Entry 3AXM (X-ray diffraction, 1.65 A resolution); this record covers chains T and H of the 16 polymer chains in the assembly.

# Chain T
Protein: Ribulose bisphosphate carboxylase small chain, chloroplastic
From: Oryza sativa Japonica Group
Notes: EC 4.1.1.39
UniProtKB: Q0INY7 (RBS1_ORYSJ); the author numbering skips numbers that UniProt does not, so the offset changes along the chain: 1-46 = UniProt 48-93; 48-129 = UniProt 94-175
Amino-acid sequence (129 residues; row label = number of the first residue in the row; note: 1 number in that range is skipped by the numbering (no residue carries it; nothing is unmodelled there); numbering starts at 0):
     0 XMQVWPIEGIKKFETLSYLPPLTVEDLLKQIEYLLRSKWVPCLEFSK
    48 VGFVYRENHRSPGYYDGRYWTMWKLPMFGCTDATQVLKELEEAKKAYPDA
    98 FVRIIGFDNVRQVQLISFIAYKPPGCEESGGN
Unresolved in the structure: 124-129
Modified residues: NME (methylamine) at position 0
Differences from the reference sequence: amidation (0)

# Chain H
Protein: Ribulose bisphosphate carboxylase large chain
From: Oryza sativa Japonica Group
Notes: EC 4.1.1.39
UniProtKB: P0C512 (RBL_ORYSJ); residue numbers follow UniProt; this construct covers 1-477
Amino-acid sequence (477 residues; each row starts with the number of its first residue):
     1 MSPQTETKASVGFKAGVKDYKLTYYTPEYETKDTDILAAFRVTPQPGVPP
    51 EEAGAAVAAESSTGTWTTVWTDGLTSLDRYKGRCYHIEPVVGEDNQYIAY
   101 VAYPLDLFEEGSVTNMFTSIVGNVFGFKALRALRLEDLRIPPTYSKTFQG
   151 PPHGIQVERDKLNKYGRPLLGCTIKPKLGLSAKNYGRACYECLRGGLDFT
   201 KDDENVNSQPFMRWRDRFVFCAEAIYKSQAETGEIKGHYLNATAGTCEEM
   251 IKRAVFARELGVPIVMHDYLTGGFTANTSLAHYCRDNGLLLHIHRAMHAV
   301 IDRQKNHGMHFRVLAKALRMSGGDHIHAGTVVGKLEGEREMTLGFVDLLR
   351 DDFIEKDRARGIFFTQDWVSMPGVIPVASGGIHVWHMPALTEIFGDDSVL
   401 QFGGGTLGHPWGNAPGAAANRVALEACVQARNEGRDLAREGNEIIRSACK
   451 WSPELAAACEIWKAIKFEFEPVDKLDS
Unresolved in the structure: 1-11, 18-20, 333-337, 464-477
Modified residues: K201 (lysine nz-carboxylic acid; KCX)
Ion coordination: Mg2+: K201, D203, E204 (together with 6-phosphogluconic acid)
Small-molecule neighbours: 6-phosphogluconic acid (6PG): T173, K175, K201, D203, E204, H294, R295, H298, H327, G329, S379, G380

# How chain T and chain H interact
Residue-residue contacts - 43 pairs, chain T then chain H:
  E43(T) - R187(H)  salt bridge
  N55(T) - Y226(H)
  H56(T) - E259(H)  hydrogen bond (side chain-backbone)
  H56(T) - L260(H)
  S58(T) - E259(H)
  G60(T) - V219(H)
  Y61(T) - V219(H)
  Y61(T) - A222(H)  hydrophobic
  Y61(T) - E223(H)
  Y61(T) - Y226(H)
  Y62(T) - E223(H)
  D63(T) - E223(H)
  G64(T) - E223(H)
  R65(T) - V219(H)
  R65(T) - F220(H)
  R65(T) - E223(H)  salt bridge
  Y66(T) - K183(H)  hydrogen bond (side chain-backbone)
  Y66(T) - G186(H)
  Y66(T) - R187(H)  hydrogen bond (side chain-backbone)
  Y66(T) - F220(H)
  Y66(T) - E223(H)  hydrogen bond (backbone-side chain)
  Y66(T) - K227(H)  hydrogen bond (backbone-side chain)
  W67(T) - R187(H)
  W67(T) - Y190(H)
  W67(T) - K227(H)
  T68(T) - Y190(H)  hydrogen bond
  T68(T) - E191(H)
  T68(T) - R194(H)
  M69(T) - R187(H)
  M69(T) - E191(H)  hydrogen bond (backbone-side chain)
  L72(T) - P410(H)
  L72(T) - G412(H)
  F104(T) - N184(H)
  F104(T) - R187(H)
  R108(T) - F211(H)
  Q109(T) - G179(H)  hydrogen bond (side chain-backbone)
  Q109(T) - S181(H)
  Q109(T) - F211(H)
  V110(T) - N184(H)
  V110(T) - F211(H)  hydrophobic
  Q111(T) - K183(H)
  Q111(T) - N184(H)
  Q111(T) - R187(H)
Also at the interface, not in a pair above, chain T (23 interface residues in all): P59, K71, I102
Also at the interface, not in a pair above, chain H (25 interface residues in all): A182, R215, A224, E231, W411

# Overview
23 residues of chain T face 25 of chain H across their interface; the contacts include 8 hydrogen bonds and 2
salt bridges. Among the polar pairs are E43(T)-R187(H), R65(T)-E223(H) and H56(T)-E259(H). Bound to chain H:
6-phosphogluconic acid. K201(H), D203(H) and E204(H) coordinate Mg2+.
Chain T is Ribulose bisphosphate carboxylase small chain, chloroplastic and chain H is Ribulose bisphosphate
carboxylase large chain, both from Oryza sativa Japonica Group; the structure, Structure of rice Rubisco in
complex with 6PG, was determined by X-ray diffraction together with 3AXK and 1WDD from the same study.
